5XOU - chains B and E of the 6 polymer chains in the assembly; structure by X-ray diffraction, 2.63 A resolution.

# Chain B
Protein: TtAgo (D546N)
Organism: Thermus thermophilus (strain HB27 / ATCC BAA-163 / DSM 7039)
UniProtKB: Q746M7 (Q746M7_THET2); residue numbers follow UniProt; this construct covers 1-685
Sequence (685 residues; row label = number of the first residue in the row):
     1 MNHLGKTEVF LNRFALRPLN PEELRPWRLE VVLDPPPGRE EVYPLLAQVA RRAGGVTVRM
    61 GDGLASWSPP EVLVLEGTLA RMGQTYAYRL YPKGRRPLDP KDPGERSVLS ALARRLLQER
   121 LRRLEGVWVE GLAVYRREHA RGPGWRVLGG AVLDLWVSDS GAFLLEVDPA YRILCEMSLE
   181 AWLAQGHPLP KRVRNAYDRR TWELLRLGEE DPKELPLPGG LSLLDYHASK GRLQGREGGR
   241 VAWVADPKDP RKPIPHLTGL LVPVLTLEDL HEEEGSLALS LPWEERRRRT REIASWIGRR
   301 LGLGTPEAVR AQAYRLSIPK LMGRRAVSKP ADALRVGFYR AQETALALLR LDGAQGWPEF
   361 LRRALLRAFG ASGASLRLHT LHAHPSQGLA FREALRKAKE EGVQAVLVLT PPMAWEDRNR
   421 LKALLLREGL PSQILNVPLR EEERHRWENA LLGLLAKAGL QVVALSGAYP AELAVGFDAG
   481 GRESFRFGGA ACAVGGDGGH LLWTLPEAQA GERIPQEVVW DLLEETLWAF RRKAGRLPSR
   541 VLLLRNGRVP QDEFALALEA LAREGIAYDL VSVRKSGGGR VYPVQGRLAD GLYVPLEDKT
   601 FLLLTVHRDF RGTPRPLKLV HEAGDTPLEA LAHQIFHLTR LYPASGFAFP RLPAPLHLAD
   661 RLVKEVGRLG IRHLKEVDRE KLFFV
Disordered / not traced: 1-3, 139-143, 176-278
Construct notes: engineered mutation Asn546 (Asp in Q746M7)
Ion coordination: Mg2+: Val685 (shared with DT1(E), DA3(E) of chain E)
Swiss-Prot annotation at these positions:
  - active site: Asp478, Glu512, Asp660
  - binding site (Mn(2+)): Asp478, Asp660, Val685
  - mutagenesis: Arg172 (R172A: Reduced cleavage of target RNA; further decreased when associated with A-548), Tyr197 (Y197A: No change in cleavage of target RNA; when associated with 226-AHASKGA-232), Tyr226 to Arg232 (No change in cleavage of target RNA), Arg232 (R232A: No change in cleavage of target RNA), Arg418 to Lys422 (No cleavage of target RNA), Lys422 (K422A: No cleavage of target RNA), Lys457 (K457A: No cleavage of target RNA; when associated with 418-ANRLA-422), Asp478 (D478A: No cleavage of target RNA. No cleavage of tDNA, no DNA associates with TtAgo in E.coli; when associated with A-546 ...), Glu512 (E512A: No cleavage of tDNA), Arg548 (R548A: Poor cleavage of target RNA), Asp660 (D660A: Poor cleavage of target RNA. No cleavage of tDNA)
From the paper describing this entry:
  - mutagenesis - D546N: abolished catalytic activity (citing earlier work)

# Chain E
Molecule: 22-nt DNA strand
Sequence (22 nucleotides; each row starts with the number of its first residue):
     1 TGAGGTATGT AGGTTGTATA GT
Disordered / not traced: 17-22
Ion coordination: Mg2+: DT1, DA3 (shared with Val685(B) of chain B)

# How chain B and chain E interact
Contacting residue pairs (63; chain B residue first):
  Ala170(B) with DT8(E), phosphate contact
  Tyr171(B) with DT8(E), hydrogen bond to the phosphate
  Arg172(B) with DG9(E), phosphate contact
  Ile173(B) with DT8(E), phosphate contact; DG9(E), hydrogen bond to the phosphate
  Leu279(B) with DA7(E), sugar contact
  Ser280(B) with DT6(E), phosphate contact
  Leu281(B) with DA7(E), phosphate contact
  Arg286(B) with DA7(E), salt bridge to the phosphate
  Pro412(B) with DT1(E), base contact
  Met413(B) with DT1(E), hydrogen bond to the base
  Ala414(B) with DT1(E), base contact
  Trp415(B) with DT1(E), hydrogen bond to the base
  Arg418(B) with DT1(E), salt bridge to the phosphate
  Lys422(B) with DT1(E), salt bridge to the phosphate
  Ser432(B) with DT1(E), phosphate contact
  Gln433(B) with DT1(E), hydrogen bond to the phosphate
  Ile434(B) with DT1(E), hydrogen bond to the phosphate; DG2(E), sugar contact
  Leu435(B) with DG2(E), sugar contact
  Asn436(B) with DT1(E), base contact; DG2(E), hydrogen bond to the phosphate
  His445(B) with DG2(E), base contact
  Arg446(B) with DG2(E), salt bridge to the phosphate
  Asn449(B) with DG2(E), hydrogen bond to the base; DA3(E), hydrogen bond to the sugar
  Lys457(B) with DT1(E), phosphate contact
  Arg486(B) with DT14(E), sugar contact
  Glu512(B) with DT14(E), hydrogen bond to the phosphate; DT15(E), hydrogen bond to the phosphate
  Arg513(B) with DT15(E), hydrogen bond to the phosphate; DG16(E), salt bridge to the phosphate
  Pro550(B) with DG16(E), phosphate contact
  Gln551(B) with DG16(E), hydrogen bond to the phosphate
  Arg580(B) with DA7(E), salt bridge to the phosphate
  Val606(B) with DG5(E), sugar contact
  Phe610(B) with DG4(E), base contact
  Arg611(B) with DG4(E), sugar contact; DG5(E), hydrogen bond to the sugar; DT6(E), sugar contact
  Gly612(B) with DT6(E), phosphate contact; DA7(E), phosphate contact
  Thr613(B) with DT6(E), sugar contact; DA7(E), hydrogen bond to the phosphate
  Pro614(B) with DT6(E), phosphate contact
  Arg615(B) with DT6(E), hydrogen bond to the phosphate; DA7(E), salt bridge to the phosphate
  Tyr642(B) with DG4(E), phosphate contact
  Ala644(B) with DA3(E), sugar contact
  Ser645(B) with DA3(E), phosphate contact; DG4(E), sugar contact
  Phe647(B) with DG2(E), base contact
  Ala648(B) with DG4(E), sugar contact
  Phe649(B) with DG4(E), phosphate contact
  Pro650(B) with DG4(E), phosphate contact; DG5(E), phosphate contact
  Arg651(B) with DG5(E), hydrogen bond to the phosphate; DT6(E), salt bridge to the phosphate
  His657(B) with DG4(E), salt bridge to the phosphate
  Arg661(B) with DA3(E), salt bridge to the phosphate; DG4(E), salt bridge to the phosphate
  Val685(B) with DT1(E), phosphate contact; DA3(E), phosphate contact
Other interface residues (no listed pair), chain B (51 interface residues in all): Ala450, Gly511, Arg548, Leu652

# Overview
51 residues of chain B face 12 of chain E across their interface; the contacts include 17 hydrogen bonds and
11 salt bridges. Polar pairs include Met413(B)-DT1(E), Trp415(B)-DT1(E) and Asn449(B)-DG2(E). From UniProt: 3
active-site residues, 3 Mn2+-binding residues and 19 mutagenesis sites on chain B. The paper reports that
D546N of chain B abolishes catalytic activity.
Chain B is TtAgo (D546N) (Thermus thermophilus (strain HB27 / ATCC BAA-163 / DSM 7039)) and chain E is a 22-nt
DNA strand; the structure, Crystal structure of T. thermophilus Argonaute protein complexed with a bulge 7T8
on the guide strand, was determined by X-ray diffraction together with 5XP8, 5XPA, 5XPG, 5XOW and 5XQ2 from
the same study.
